PDB entry 8XFS | electron microscopy, 3.20 A resolution | chains A and E of the 6 polymer chains in the assembly

[Chain A]
Name: Leucine-rich repeat-containing G-protein coupled receptor 4
Source organism: Homo sapiens
UniProtKB: Q9BXB1 (LGR4_HUMAN); residue numbers follow UniProt; this construct covers 31-821
Sequence (791 residues; row label = number of the first residue in the row):
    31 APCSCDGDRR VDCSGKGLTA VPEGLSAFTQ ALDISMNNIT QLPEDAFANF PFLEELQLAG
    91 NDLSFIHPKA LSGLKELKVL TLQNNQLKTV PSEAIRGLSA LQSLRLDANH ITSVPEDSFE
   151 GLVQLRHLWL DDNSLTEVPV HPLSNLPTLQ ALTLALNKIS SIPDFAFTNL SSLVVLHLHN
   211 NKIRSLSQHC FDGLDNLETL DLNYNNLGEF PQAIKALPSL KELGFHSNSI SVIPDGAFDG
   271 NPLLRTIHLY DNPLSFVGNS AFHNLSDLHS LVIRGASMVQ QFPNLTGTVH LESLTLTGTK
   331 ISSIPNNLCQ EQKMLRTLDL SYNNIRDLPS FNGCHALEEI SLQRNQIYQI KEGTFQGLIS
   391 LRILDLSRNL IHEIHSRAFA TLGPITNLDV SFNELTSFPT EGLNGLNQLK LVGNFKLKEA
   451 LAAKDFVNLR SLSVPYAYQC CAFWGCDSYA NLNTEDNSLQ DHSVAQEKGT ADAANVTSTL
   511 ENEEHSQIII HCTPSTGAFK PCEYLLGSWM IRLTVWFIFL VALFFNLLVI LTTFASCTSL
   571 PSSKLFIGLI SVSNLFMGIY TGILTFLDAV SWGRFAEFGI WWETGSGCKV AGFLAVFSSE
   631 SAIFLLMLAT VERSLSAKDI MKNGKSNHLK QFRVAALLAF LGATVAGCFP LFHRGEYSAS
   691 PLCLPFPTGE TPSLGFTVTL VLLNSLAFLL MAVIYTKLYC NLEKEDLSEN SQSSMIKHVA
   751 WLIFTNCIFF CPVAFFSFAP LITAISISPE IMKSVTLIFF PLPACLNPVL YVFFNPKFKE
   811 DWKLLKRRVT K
Not modelled in the structure: 478-517, 650-656, 733-740
Sequence notes: conflict Ala78 (Lys in Q9BXB1)
Swiss-Prot annotation at these positions:
  - glycosylation (N-linked (GlcNAc...) asparagine): Asn68, Asn199, Asn294, Asn314, Asn505
  - natural variant: Ile96 (I96V: In DPSL; uncertain significance), Gly363 (G363C: In DPSL; uncertain significance)
Disulfide bonds: Cys339-Cys364, Cys470-Cys522, Cys471-Cys532
From the paper describing this entry:
  - mutagenesis - W751A, F804A: decreased signaling in response to RSPO1
  - mutagenesis - Q742K: decreased signaling

[Chain E]
Name: E3 ubiquitin-protein ligase ZNRF3
Source organism: Homo sapiens
Notes: EC 2.3.2.27
UniProtKB: Q9ULT6 (ZNRF3_HUMAN); residue numbers follow UniProt; this construct covers 56-245
Sequence (190 residues; numbered 56 to 245; the number before each row is that of its first residue):
    56 KETAFVEVVL FESSPSGDYT TYTTGLTGRF SRAGATLSAE GEIVQMHPLG LCNNNDEEDL
   116 YEYGWVGVVK LEQPELDPKP CLTVLGKAKR AVQRGATAVI FDVSENPEAI DQLNQGSEDP
   176 LKRPVVYVKG ADAIKLMNIV NKQKVARARI QHRPPRQPTE YFDMGIFLAF FVVVSLVCLI
   236 LLVKIKLKQR
Swiss-Prot annotation at these positions:
  - mutagenesis: Pro103 (P103A: Abolishes interaction with RSPO1 and prevents subsequent membrane clearance)

[How chain A and chain E interact]
Contacting residue pairs (19; chain A residue first):
  Arg392(A) with Thr75(E)
  Gly435(A) with Tyr77(E), hydrogen bond (backbone-side chain)
  Asn437(A) with Tyr77(E); Thr78(E), hydrogen bond (side chain-backbone)
  Asn458(A) with Tyr77(E), hydrogen bond; Thr78(E)
  Arg460(A) with Gly80(E)
  Cys476(A) with Thr214(E)
  Asp477(A) with Arg208(E)
  Ile518(A) with Thr82(E)
  Ile519(A) with Glu62(E)
  Ser538(A) with Phe217(E); Ile221(E)
  Met540(A) with Ile221(E), hydrophobic; Phe222(E), hydrophobic; Phe225(E), hydrophobic
  Ile541(A) with Ile221(E), hydrophobic
  Glu780(A) with Phe217(E)
  Ser784(A) with Ile221(E)
Also at the interface, not in a pair above, chain A (15 interface residues in all): Thr416
Also at the interface, not in a pair above, chain E (16 interface residues in all): Phe60, Thr79, Gln206, Asp218

[Overview]
15 residues of chain A and 16 residues of chain E are in contact; the contacts include 3 hydrogen bonds. Polar
pairs include Gly435(A)-Tyr77(E), Asn437(A)-Thr78(E) and Asn458(A)-Tyr77(E). The paper reports that W751A and
F804A of chain A reduce signaling in response to RSPO1; Q742K of chain A reduces signaling.
Chain A is Leucine-rich repeat-containing G-protein coupled receptor 4 and chain E is E3 ubiquitin-protein
ligase ZNRF3, both from Homo sapiens; the structure, LGR4-RSPO2-ZNRF3 RING domain (1:2:2), was determined by
electron microscopy, deposited together with 8XFP, 8XFT and 8Y69.
